PDB entry 5M98 | X-ray diffraction, 2.80 A resolution | chains C and D of the 4 polymer chains in the assembly

[Chain C (and D)]
Name: Uricase
Source organism: Danio rerio
Notes: EC 1.7.3.3; chain D of this document is another copy of the same molecule, construct and numbering; everything in this record applies to it too
Reference sequence: Q6DG85 (Q6DG85_DANRE); residues 1-298 here = UniProt positions 1-298
Chain sequence (298 residues; row label = number of the first residue in the row):
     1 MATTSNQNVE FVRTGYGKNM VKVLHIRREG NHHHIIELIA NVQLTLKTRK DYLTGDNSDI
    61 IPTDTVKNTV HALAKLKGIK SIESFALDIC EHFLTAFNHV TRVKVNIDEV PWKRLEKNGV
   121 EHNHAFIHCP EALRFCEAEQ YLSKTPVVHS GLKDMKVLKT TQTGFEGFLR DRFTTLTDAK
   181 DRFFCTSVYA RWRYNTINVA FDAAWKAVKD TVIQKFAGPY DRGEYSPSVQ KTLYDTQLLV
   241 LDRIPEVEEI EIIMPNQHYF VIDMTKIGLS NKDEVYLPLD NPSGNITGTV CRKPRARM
Unresolved in the structure: 1-7, 295-298
UniProt features mapped onto this chain:
  - motif: Ala296 to Met298 (Microbody targeting signal)
  - active site (Charge relay system): Lys18, Thr63, His258
  - binding site (urate): Thr63, Asp64, Phe165, Arg182, Val229, Gln230, Asn256
  - mutagenesis: Phe216 (F216S: Impairs catalytic activity. Has reduced affinity for substrate)
Reported in the primary citation:
  - mutagenesis - F216S: unchanged catalytic activity
  - mutagenesis - F216S: decreased stability
  - mutagenesis - F216S: abolished binding to xanthine-agarose column

[Chain C / chain D interface]
Pairs across the interface (153):
  Asn8(C) with Lys293(D), hydrogen bond (backbone-backbone)
  Val9(C) with Leu238(D), hydrophobic; Leu241(D), hydrophobic; Cys291(D); Lys293(D)
  Glu10(C) with Val290(D); Cys291(D), hydrogen bond (backbone-backbone); Lys293(D); Pro294(D)
  Phe11(C) with Tyr234(D), hydrophobic; Thr289(D); Val290(D), hydrophobic
  Val12(C) with Glu249(D); Thr289(D), hydrogen bond (backbone-backbone)
  Arg13(C) with Gly288(D); Thr289(D), hydrogen bond (backbone-backbone)
  Gly15(C) with Ile286(D); Thr287(D), hydrogen bond (backbone-backbone)
  Tyr16(C) with Gln230(D); Asn285(D); Ile286(D), hydrophobic
  Gly17(C) with Gly284(D); Asn285(D), hydrogen bond (backbone-backbone)
  Lys18(C) with His258(D), hydrogen bond; Pro282(D); Ser283(D); Gly284(D)
  Asn19(C) with Pro282(D); Ser283(D), hydrogen bond (backbone-backbone); Asn285(D)
  Met20(C) with Asn281(D); Pro282(D)
  Lys22(C) with Asn281(D)
  Gln43(C) with Thr287(D), hydrogen bond
  Asp51(C) with Ser228(D), hydrogen bond (backbone-side chain); Gln230(D); Lys231(D)
  Tyr52(C) with Gln230(D); Lys231(D); Tyr234(D); Thr287(D), hydrogen bond (side chain-backbone)
  Leu53(C) with Lys231(D), hydrogen bond (backbone-side chain); Tyr234(D)
  Thr54(C) with Lys231(D)
  Gly55(C) with Ser228(D); Lys231(D)
  Asn57(C) with Phe165(D); Glu166(D), hydrogen bond (side chain-backbone); Gly167(D); Phe168(D); Pro227(D), hydrogen bond (side chain-backbone); Ser228(D)
  Ser58(C) with Gly167(D), hydrogen bond (backbone-backbone); Leu169(D)
  Ile60(C) with Phe165(D), hydrophobic; Phe168(D); Leu169(D), hydrogen bond (backbone-backbone); Gln230(D)
  Pro62(C) with Phe165(D), hydrophobic; Phe168(D), hydrophobic; Leu169(D); Leu176(D), hydrophobic
  Asp64(C) with Thr175(D)
  Thr65(C) with Asp171(D); Thr174(D), hydrogen bond
  Lys67(C) with Pro282(D)
  Asn68(C) with Phe173(D), hydrogen bond (side chain-backbone); Thr175(D), hydrogen bond
  Thr69(C) with Phe173(D)
  Ala72(C) with Phe173(D), hydrophobic
  His92(C) with Phe173(D)
  Phe97(C) with Asp171(D)
  His99(C) with Leu169(D)
  Phe165(C) with Asn57(D); Ile60(D), hydrophobic
  Glu166(C) with Asn57(D), hydrogen bond (backbone-side chain)
  Gly167(C) with Asn57(D); Ser58(D), hydrogen bond (backbone-backbone)
  Phe168(C) with Asn57(D); Ile60(D); Pro62(D), hydrophobic
  Leu169(C) with Ser58(D); Ile60(D), hydrogen bond (backbone-backbone); Ile61(D), hydrophobic; Pro62(D); Phe97(D), hydrophobic; His99(D)
  Asp171(C) with Thr65(D); Phe97(D)
  Phe173(C) with Thr65(D); Asn68(D), hydrogen bond (backbone-side chain); Thr69(D); Ala72(D), hydrophobic; His92(D)
  Thr174(C) with Thr65(D), hydrogen bond
  Thr175(C) with Asp64(D), hydrogen bond; Asn68(D), hydrogen bond
  Leu176(C) with Pro62(D), hydrophobic
  Pro227(C) with Asn57(D), hydrogen bond (backbone-side chain)
  Ser228(C) with Asp51(D); Gly55(D); Asn57(D)
  Gln230(C) with Tyr16(D); Asp51(D); Tyr52(D); Ile60(D)
  Lys231(C) with Asp51(D); Tyr52(D); Leu53(D); Thr54(D); Gly55(D)
  Tyr234(C) with Val9(D); Phe11(D), hydrophobic; Tyr52(D); Leu53(D)
  Leu238(C) with Val9(D), hydrophobic
  Leu241(C) with Val9(D), hydrophobic
  Glu249(C) with Val12(D)
  His258(C) with Lys18(D), hydrogen bond
  Asn281(C) with Met20(D)
  Pro282(C) with Lys18(D); Asn19(D); Met20(D); Val21(D), hydrophobic; Lys67(D)
  Ser283(C) with Lys18(D); Asn19(D), hydrogen bond (backbone-backbone)
  Gly284(C) with Gly17(D); Lys18(D)
  Asn285(C) with Tyr16(D); Gly17(D), hydrogen bond (backbone-backbone); Asn19(D); Gln43(D)
  Ile286(C) with Gly15(D); Tyr16(D), hydrophobic
  Thr287(C) with Gly15(D), hydrogen bond (side chain-backbone); Gln43(D), hydrogen bond; Tyr52(D), hydrogen bond (backbone-side chain)
  Gly288(C) with Arg13(D)
  Thr289(C) with Phe11(D); Val12(D), hydrogen bond (backbone-backbone); Arg13(D), hydrogen bond (backbone-backbone)
  Val290(C) with Val9(D), hydrophobic; Glu10(D); Phe11(D), hydrophobic; Val12(D)
  Cys291(C) with Val9(D); Glu10(D), hydrogen bond (backbone-backbone); Val12(D)
  Arg292(C) with Asn8(D)
  Lys293(C) with Asn8(D), hydrogen bond (backbone-backbone); Val9(D); Glu10(D)
Other interface residues (no listed pair), chain C (71 interface residues in all): Thr14, Val21, Asp59, Thr63, Leu76, Arg172, Leu233
Other interface residues (no listed pair), chain D (72 interface residues in all): Thr14, Lys22, Thr63, Leu76, Arg172, Leu233, Arg292

[Summary]
71 residues of chain C face 72 of chain D across their interface; the contacts include 37 hydrogen bonds.
Among the polar pairs are Lys18(C)-His258(D), Gln43(C)-Thr287(D) and Asp51(C)-Ser228(D). The paper reports
that F216S of chain C reduces stability; F216S of chain C abolishes binding to xanthine-agarose column.
Both chains are Uricase (Danio rerio). Entry 5M98 (Crystal structure of urate oxidase from zebrafish) was
determined by X-ray diffraction, deposited together with 5LL1.
